Entry 8AC3 (electron microscopy, 2.80 A resolution); this record covers chains N and S of the 20 polymer chains in the assembly.

Chain N:
Protein: Cytochrome b
From: Yarrowia lipolytica
UniProt: Q9B6D0 (CYB_YARLI); residues 1-385 here = UniProt positions 1-385
Chain sequence (385 residues; each row starts with the number of its first residue):
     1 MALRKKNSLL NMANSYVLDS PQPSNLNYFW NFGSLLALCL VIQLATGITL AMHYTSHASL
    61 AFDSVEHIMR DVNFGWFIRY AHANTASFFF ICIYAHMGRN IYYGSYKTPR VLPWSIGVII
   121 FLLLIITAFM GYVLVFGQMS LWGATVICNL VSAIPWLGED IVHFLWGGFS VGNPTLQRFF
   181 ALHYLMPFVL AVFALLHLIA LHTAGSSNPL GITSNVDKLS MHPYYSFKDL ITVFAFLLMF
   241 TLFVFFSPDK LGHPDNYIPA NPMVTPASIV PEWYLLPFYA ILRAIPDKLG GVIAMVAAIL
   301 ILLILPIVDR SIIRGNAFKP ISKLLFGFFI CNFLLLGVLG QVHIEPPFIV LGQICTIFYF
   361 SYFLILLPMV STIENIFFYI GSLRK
Disordered / not traced: 384-385
Metal / ion sites: heme Fe site 1: His82, His183; heme Fe site 2: His96, His197
Small-molecule neighbours:
  - heme (HEM), molecule 1: Trp30, Gly33, Ser34, Leu36, Ala37, Leu40, Phe89, Ile93, His96, Met97, Arg99, Asn100, Ser105, Arg110, Pro113, Trp114, Gly117, Val118, Ile120, Phe121, Ala194, His197, Leu198, Leu201, Ser206, Ser207
  - heme (HEM), molecule 2: Leu40, Gln43, Leu44, Gly47, Ile48, Leu50, Ala51, Tyr54, Val65, Arg79, His82, Ala83, Ala86, Phe89, Leu124, Thr127, Ala128, Gly131, Tyr132, Leu134, Val135, Phe180, His183, Tyr184, Pro187, Leu190, Tyr274
  - 1,2-diacyl-sn-glycero-3-phosphocholine (PC1): Asn27, Phe29, Tyr94, Ala95, Gly98, Arg99, Tyr102, Tyr103, Pro209, Leu210, Ala317, Lys323, Phe326, Gly327, Ile330, Cys331, Phe333
  - phosphatidylethanolamine (PTY), molecule 1: Ser34, Ala37, Leu38, Val41, His222, Pro223, Ser226, Phe227, Asp229, Leu230, Val233, Phe234
  - phosphatidylethanolamine (PTY), molecule 2: Ile42, Phe74, Phe77, Phe234, Leu237, Phe240, Phe245
Swiss-Prot annotation at these positions:
  - binding site (heme b): His82, His96, His183, His197
  - binding site (a ubiquinone): His202

Chain S:
Protein: Cytochrome b-c1 complex subunit 8
From: Yarrowia lipolytica
UniProt: Q6C387 (Q6C387_YARLI); residues 3-95 here correspond to UniProt positions 1-93 (UniProt number = residue number - 2)
Chain sequence (93 residues; row label = number of the first residue in the row):
     3 MGGNGHYMGW WGHMGSPPQK GIAGYTISPF AARPFAGVVH AAIFNTFRRT KNQALFVILP
    63 VSFFYYVWTQ ASEKNEWLYT KAGRHELAKA LAE
Disordered / not traced: 3-8, 94-95
Small-molecule neighbours: 1,2-diacyl-sn-glycero-3-phosphocholine (PC1): Gln55, Phe58, Val59, Val63

How chain N and chain S interact:
Residue-residue contacts (56; chain N residue first):
  Ser15(N) with Trp12(S)
  Asp19(N) with Trp12(S); Trp13(S), hydrogen bond (backbone-side chain)
  Ser20(N) with Trp12(S)
  Pro21(N) with Met10(S); Trp12(S); Trp13(S), hydrophobic; Met16(S), hydrophobic
  Pro109(N) with Tyr9(S), hydrophobic
  His202(N) with Met10(S); Trp12(S)
  Thr203(N) with Met10(S), hydrogen bond (backbone-backbone)
  Ala204(N) with Met10(S)
  Asn215(N) with Tyr9(S), hydrogen bond (side chain-backbone); Met10(S); Met16(S); Gly17(S); Ser18(S)
  Val216(N) with Ser18(S); Gln21(S), hydrogen bond (backbone-side chain)
  Lys218(N) with Met10(S); Trp13(S); Met16(S)
  Leu219(N) with Trp13(S)
  Ser220(N) with Trp13(S)
  Pro320(N) with Phe58(S)
  Lys323(N) with Gln55(S), hydrogen bond; Phe58(S)
  Gly327(N) with Pro62(S)
  Phe328(N) with Pro62(S), hydrophobic; Phe65(S), hydrophobic; Phe66(S)
  Cys331(N) with Pro62(S), hydrophobic; Val63(S), hydrophobic; Phe66(S), hydrophobic
  Asn332(N) with Phe66(S)
  Leu335(N) with Phe66(S), hydrophobic; Val69(S), hydrophobic
  Val338(N) with Trp70(S), hydrophobic
  Val342(N) with Trp70(S), hydrophobic
  Glu345(N) with Asn77(S), hydrogen bond; Tyr81(S)
  Pro346(N) with Asn77(S), hydrogen bond (backbone-side chain); Leu80(S); Tyr81(S); Leu89(S), hydrophobic; Ala92(S), hydrophobic; Leu93(S)
  Pro347(N) with Ala73(S); Asn77(S)
  Phe348(N) with Trp70(S), hydrophobic; Ala73(S), hydrophobic; Ser74(S); Asn77(S)
  Leu351(N) with Val69(S), hydrophobic; Ala73(S), hydrophobic
Other interface residues (no listed pair), chain N (30 interface residues in all): Gly205, Leu324, Leu339
Other interface residues (no listed pair), chain S (27 interface residues in all): Pro19, Leu61, Lys76

Overview:
The interface between chain N and chain S involves 30 residues on one side and 27 on the other; the contacts
include 7 hydrogen bonds. Among the polar pairs are Asp19(N)-Trp13(S), Asn215(N)-Tyr9(S) and
Val216(N)-Gln21(S). 1,2-diacyl-sn-glycero-3-phosphocholine is bound between chain N and chain S.
Here chain N is Cytochrome b and chain S is Cytochrome b-c1 complex subunit 8, both from Yarrowia lipolytica.
Entry 8AC3 (Complex III2 from Yarrowia lipolytica, apo, int-position) was determined by electron microscopy
together with 8AB6, 8AB7, 8AB8, 8AB9, 8ABA, 8ABB and 11 further entries from the same study.
